PDB entry 8F7W | electron microscopy, 3.19 A resolution | chains R and P of the 6 polymer chains in the assembly

Chain R:
Protein: Kappa-type opioid receptor
From: Homo sapiens
UniProt: P41145 (OPRK_HUMAN); residues 3-380 here = UniProt positions 3-380
Amino-acid sequence (378 residues; row label = number of the first residue in the row):
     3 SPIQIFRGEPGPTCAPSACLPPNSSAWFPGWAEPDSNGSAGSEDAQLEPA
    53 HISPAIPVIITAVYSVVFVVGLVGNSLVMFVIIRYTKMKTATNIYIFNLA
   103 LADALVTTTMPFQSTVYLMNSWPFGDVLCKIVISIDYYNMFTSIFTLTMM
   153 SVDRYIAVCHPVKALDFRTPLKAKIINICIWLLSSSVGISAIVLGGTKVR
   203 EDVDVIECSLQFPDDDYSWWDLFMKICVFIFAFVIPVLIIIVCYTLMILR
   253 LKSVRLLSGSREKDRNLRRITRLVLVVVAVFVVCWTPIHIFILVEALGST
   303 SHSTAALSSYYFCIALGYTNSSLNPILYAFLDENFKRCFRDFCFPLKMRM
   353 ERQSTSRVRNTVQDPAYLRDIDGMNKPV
Disordered / not traced: 3-56, 343-380
Cystine bridges: Cys131-Cys210
UniProt features mapped onto this chain:
  - lipidation: Cys345 (S-palmitoyl cysteine)
  - glycosylation (N-linked (GlcNAc...) asparagine): Asn25, Asn39

Chain P:
Protein: Dynorphin
UniProt: P01213 (PDYN_HUMAN); residues 208-215 here correspond to UniProt positions 207-214 (UniProt number = residue number - 1)
Amino-acid sequence (8 residues; row label = number of the first residue in the row):
   208 YGGFLRRI

Chain R / chain P interface:
Contacting residue pairs (24; chain R residue first):
  Thr111(R) - Phe211(P)
  Gln115(R) - Tyr208(P)
  Gln115(R) - Phe211(P)
  Val134(R) - Phe211(P)  hydrophobic
  Ile135(R) - Phe211(P)  hydrophobic
  Asp138(R) - Tyr208(P)  hydrogen bond (side chain-backbone)
  Tyr139(R) - Tyr208(P)
  Tyr139(R) - Phe211(P)
  Met142(R) - Tyr208(P)  hydrophobic
  Lys200(R) - Arg213(P)
  Glu209(R) - Arg213(P)  salt bridge
  Cys210(R) - Phe211(P)  hydrophobic
  Tyr219(R) - Arg213(P)  hydrogen bond
  Val230(R) - Tyr208(P)
  Ile294(R) - Tyr208(P)  hydrophobic
  Glu297(R) - Arg214(P)  salt bridge
  His304(R) - Ile215(P)
  Ala308(R) - Arg214(P)
  Leu309(R) - Arg214(P)
  Tyr312(R) - Gly209(P)  hydrogen bond (side chain-backbone)
  Tyr312(R) - Arg214(P)
  Ile316(R) - Gly209(P)
  Ile316(R) - Gly210(P)
  Tyr320(R) - Tyr208(P)  hydrogen bond (side chain-backbone)
Other interface residues (no listed pair), chain R (25 interface residues in all): Trp124, Asp216, Lys227, Phe293, Tyr313
Other interface residues (no listed pair), chain P (8 interface residues in all): Leu212

Overview:
Chain R and chain P form an interface of 25 and 8 residues respectively, with 4 hydrogen bonds and 2 salt
bridges. Polar pairs include Glu209(R)-Arg213(P), Glu297(R)-Arg214(P) and Asp138(R)-Tyr208(P).
Chain R is Kappa-type opioid receptor (Homo sapiens) and chain P is Dynorphin; the structure, Gi bound
kappa-opioid receptor in complex with dynorphin, was determined by electron microscopy (same publication as
8F7Q, 8F7R, 8F7S and 8F7X).
